PDB entry 4IG0 | X-ray diffraction, 2.50 A resolution | chains A and B

Chain A:
Protein: Reverse transcriptase/ribonuclease H
From: Human immunodeficiency virus type 1
Notes: EC 2.7.7.49, 2.7.7.7, 3.1.26.13; fragment: p66
Reference sequence: P03366 (POL_HV1B1); residues 1-555 here correspond to UniProt positions 600-1154 (UniProt number = residue number + 599)
Sequence (557 residues; row label = number of the first residue in the row; numbers below 1 keep their minus sign (Met-1 is residue -1)):
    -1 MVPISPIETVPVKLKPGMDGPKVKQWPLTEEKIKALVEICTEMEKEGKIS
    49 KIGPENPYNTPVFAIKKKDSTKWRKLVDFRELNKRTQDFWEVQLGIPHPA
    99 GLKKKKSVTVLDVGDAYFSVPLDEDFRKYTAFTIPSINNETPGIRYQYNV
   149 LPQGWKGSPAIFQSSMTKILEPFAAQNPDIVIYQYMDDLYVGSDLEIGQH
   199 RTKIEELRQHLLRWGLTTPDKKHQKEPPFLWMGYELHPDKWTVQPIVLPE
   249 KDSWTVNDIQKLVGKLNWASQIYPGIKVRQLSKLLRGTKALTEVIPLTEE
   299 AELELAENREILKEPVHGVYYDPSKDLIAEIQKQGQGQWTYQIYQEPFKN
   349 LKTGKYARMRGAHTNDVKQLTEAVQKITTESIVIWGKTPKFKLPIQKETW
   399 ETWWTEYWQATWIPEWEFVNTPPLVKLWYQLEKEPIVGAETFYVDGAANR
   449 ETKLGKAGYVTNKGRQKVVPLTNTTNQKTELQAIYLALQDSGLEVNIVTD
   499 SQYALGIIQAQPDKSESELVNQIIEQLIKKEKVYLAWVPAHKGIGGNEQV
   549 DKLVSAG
Not modelled in the structure: 555
Differences from the reference sequence: expression tag (-1 to 0); engineered mutation Ala172 (Lys771 in P03366), Ala173 (Lys772 in P03366), Ser280 (Cys879 in P03366)
Small-molecule neighbours:
  - 1FG (2-({[2-(3,4-dihydroquinolin-1(2H)-yl)-2-oxoethyl](methyl)amino}methyl)quinazolin-4(1H)-one), molecule 1: Leu100, Lys101, Lys103, Val106, Val179, Ile180, Tyr181, Tyr188, Gly190, Phe227, Trp229, Leu234, His235, Pro236, Tyr318
  - 1FG, molecule 2: Glu404, Gln428, Leu429, Glu430, Lys431, Leu503, Ile506, Gln507, Gln509, Tyr532, Leu533, Ala534, Trp535
Curated features (UniProtKB/Swiss-Prot):
  - region: Phe227 to His235 (RT 'primer grip')
  - motif: Trp398 to Trp414 (Tryptophan repeat motif)
  - binding site (Mg(2+)): Asp110, Asp185, Asp186, Asp443, Glu478, Asp498, Asp549
  - site: Trp401 (Essential for RT p66/p51 heterodimerization), Trp414 (Essential for RT p66/p51 heterodimerization), Phe440, Tyr441 (Cleavage)
From the paper describing this entry:
  - binding site for 1FG: Lys101, Lys103, Val106, Val179, Ile180, Tyr181, Tyr188, Phe227, Trp229, Leu234, Tyr318, Leu429, Tyr532, Leu533, Ala534, Trp535
  - catalytic residues: Asp185 (citing earlier work)

Chain B:
Protein: P51 RT
From: Human immunodeficiency virus type 1
Notes: EC 2.7.7.49, 2.7.7.7, 3.1.26.13; fragment: p51
Reference sequence: P03366 (POL_HV1B1); residues 1-428 here correspond to UniProt positions 600-1027 (UniProt number = residue number + 599)
Sequence (429 residues; row label = number of the first residue in the row; numbering starts at 0):
     0 GPISPIETVPVKLKPGMDGPKVKQWPLTEEKIKALVEICTEMEKEGKISK
    50 IGPENPYNTPVFAIKKKDSTKWRKLVDFRELNKRTQDFWEVQLGIPHPAG
   100 LKKKKSVTVLDVGDAYFSVPLDEDFRKYTAFTIPSINNETPGIRYQYNVL
   150 PQGWKGSPAIFQSSMTKILEPFKKQNPDIVIYQYMDDLYVGSDLEIGQHR
   200 TKIEELRQHLLRWGLTTPDKKHQKEPPFLWMGYELHPDKWTVQPIVLPEK
   250 DSWTVNDIQKLVGKLNWASQIYPGIKVRQLSKLLRGTKALTEVIPLTEEA
   300 ELELAENREILKEPVHGVYYDPSKDLIAEIQKQGQGQWTYQIYQEPFKNL
   350 KTGKYARMRGAHTNDVKQLTEAVQKITTESIVIWGKTPKFKLPIQKETWE
   400 TWWTEYWQATWIPEWEFVNTPPLVKLWYQ
Not modelled in the structure: 0-4, 216-223
Differences from the reference sequence: expression tag (0); engineered mutation Ser280 (Cys879 in P03366)
Small-molecule neighbours: 1FG (2-({[2-(3,4-dihydroquinolin-1(2H)-yl)-2-oxoethyl](methyl)amino}methyl)quinazolin-4(1H)-one): Asn255, Lys259, Leu422, Leu425, Trp426
Curated features (UniProtKB/Swiss-Prot):
  - region: Phe227 to His235 (RT 'primer grip')
  - motif: Trp398 to Trp414 (Tryptophan repeat motif)
  - binding site (Mg(2+)): Asp110, Asp185, Asp186
  - site (Essential for RT p66/p51 heterodimerization): Trp401, Trp414
From the paper describing this entry:
  - binding site for 1FG: Lys259

Chain A / chain B interface:
Pairs across the interface (111):
  Val8(A) - Glu53(B)
  Pro9(A) - Glu53(B)
  Gln85(A) - Glu53(B)  hydrogen bond (side chain-backbone)
  Asp86(A) - Lys20(B)  salt bridge
  Asp86(A) - Pro55(B)
  Phe87(A) - Pro52(B)
  Phe87(A) - Glu53(B)
  Trp88(A) - Pro52(B)  hydrogen bond (backbone-backbone)
  Trp88(A) - Asn54(B)
  Trp88(A) - Pro55(B)
  Trp88(A) - Asn57(B)
  Trp88(A) - Thr131(B)
  Trp88(A) - Arg143(B)
  Val90(A) - Pro140(B)  hydrophobic
  Gly93(A) - Asn137(B)
  Ile94(A) - Asn137(B)
  Pro95(A) - Asn136(B)
  Pro95(A) - Asn137(B)
  His96(A) - Asn136(B)  hydrogen bond (backbone-side chain)
  Gly99(A) - Asn136(B)
  Gly99(A) - Glu138(B)
  Leu100(A) - Asn136(B)
  Leu100(A) - Glu138(B)
  Lys101(A) - Glu138(B)  salt bridge
  Gln161(A) - Pro140(B)
  Ser162(A) - Pro52(B)
  Thr165(A) - Pro140(B)
  Glu169(A) - Lys49(B)  salt bridge
  Tyr181(A) - Asn137(B)
  Tyr181(A) - Glu138(B)
  Gln373(A) - Thr397(B)
  Gln373(A) - Thr400(B)
  Gln373(A) - Trp401(B)  hydrogen bond
  Thr376(A) - Thr400(B)
  Thr376(A) - Trp401(B)
  Thr377(A) - Thr400(B)
  Ile380(A) - Pro25(B)  hydrophobic
  Ile380(A) - Leu26(B)
  Ile380(A) - Thr27(B)
  Val381(A) - Pro25(B)  hydrophobic
  Val381(A) - Ile135(B)
  Val381(A) - Asn136(B)  hydrogen bond (backbone-backbone)
  Ile382(A) - Ile135(B)
  Ile382(A) - Asn136(B)
  Trp383(A) - Ile135(B)
  Gly384(A) - Thr27(B)
  Gly384(A) - Glu28(B)  hydrogen bond (backbone-backbone)
  Gly384(A) - Ile135(B)
  Trp402(A) - Lys331(B)  hydrogen bond (backbone-side chain)
  Trp402(A) - His361(B)
  Trp402(A) - Asp364(B)
  Tyr405(A) - Lys331(B)  hydrogen bond (backbone-side chain)
  Trp406(A) - Lys331(B)
  Trp406(A) - Val417(B)
  Trp406(A) - Asn418(B)
  Trp406(A) - Thr419(B)
  Trp406(A) - Pro420(B)
  Trp406(A) - Pro421(B)
  Gln407(A) - Lys331(B)  hydrogen bond (backbone-side chain)
  Gln407(A) - Asp364(B)
  Gln407(A) - Pro392(B)
  Gln407(A) - Ile393(B)
  Gln407(A) - Gln394(B)  hydrogen bond
  Gln407(A) - Val417(B)  hydrogen bond (side chain-backbone)
  Ala408(A) - Lys331(B)
  Ala408(A) - Trp337(B)  hydrophobic
  Ala408(A) - Asp364(B)
  Ala408(A) - Pro392(B)  hydrogen bond (backbone-backbone)
  Ala408(A) - Ile393(B)
  Thr409(A) - Asp364(B)  hydrogen bond (backbone-side chain)
  Trp410(A) - Thr362(B)
  Trp410(A) - Asn363(B)
  Trp410(A) - Val365(B)  hydrophobic
  Trp410(A) - Trp401(B)
  Trp410(A) - Tyr405(B)
  Pro412(A) - Trp401(B)
  Pro433(A) - Asn255(B)
  Pro433(A) - Leu289(B)  hydrophobic
  Thr439(A) - Lys287(B)
  Thr439(A) - Ala288(B)
  Thr439(A) - Leu289(B)  hydrogen bond (side chain-backbone)
  Tyr441(A) - Val254(B)
  Tyr441(A) - Gln258(B)
  Tyr441(A) - Thr286(B)
  Tyr441(A) - Lys287(B)  hydrogen bond (side chain-backbone)
  Val458(A) - Thr286(B)
  Thr459(A) - Thr286(B)
  Asn460(A) - Thr286(B)
  Asn460(A) - Lys287(B)
  Asn460(A) - Ala288(B)
  Asn494(A) - Leu289(B)
  Val496(A) - Leu289(B)  hydrophobic
  Leu503(A) - Leu422(B)  hydrophobic
  Gly504(A) - Pro420(B)
  Gln507(A) - Pro420(B)
  Tyr532(A) - Asn255(B)  hydrogen bond
  Tyr532(A) - Leu289(B)  hydrophobic
  Trp535(A) - Leu422(B)
  Trp535(A) - Trp426(B)  hydrophobic
  Val536(A) - Gln258(B)
  Pro537(A) - Gly262(B)
  Pro537(A) - Asn265(B)
  Lys540(A) - Asn265(B)
  Lys540(A) - Val276(B)
  Lys540(A) - Ser280(B)  hydrogen bond (backbone-side chain)
  Gly541(A) - Ser280(B)
  Ile542(A) - Leu283(B)  hydrophobic
  Gly543(A) - Leu283(B)  hydrogen bond (backbone-backbone)
  Gly543(A) - Gly285(B)
  Gly544(A) - Gly285(B)
  Gly544(A) - Thr286(B)
Also at the interface, not in a pair above, chain A (70 interface residues in all): Leu92, Ala158, Ile159, Ile180, Met357, Thr369, Thr386, Thr403, Ile434, Val435, Gln500, Ala508, Ala534, Glu546, Gln547
Also at the interface, not in a pair above, chain B (59 interface residues in all): Val261, Arg277, Arg284, Thr290, Leu368, Glu396, Lys424

Summary:
Chain A and chain B form an interface of 70 and 59 residues respectively, with 18 hydrogen bonds and 3 salt
bridges. Polar contacts include Asp86(A)-Lys20(B), Lys101(A)-Glu138(B) and Glu169(A)-Lys49(B). From the paper:
the catalytic residue Asp185(A); a binding site for 1FG at Lys101(A), Lys103(A) and Lys259(B) among others.
Here chain A is Reverse transcriptase/ribonuclease H and chain B is P51 RT, both from Human immunodeficiency
virus type 1. Entry 4IG0 (HIV-1 reverse transcriptase with bound fragment at the 507 site) was determined by
X-ray diffraction (same publication as 4ICL, 4ID5, 4IDK, 4IFV, 4IFY, 4IG3 and 4KFB).
